Entry 5Z7G (X-ray diffraction, 2.30 A resolution); this record covers chains A and D of the 4 polymer chains in the assembly.

Chain A:
Name: Tax1-binding protein 1
Source organism: Homo sapiens
Reference sequence: Q86VP1 (TAXB1_HUMAN); residues 1-121 here = UniProt positions 1-121
Amino-acid sequence (121 residues; each row starts with the number of its first residue):
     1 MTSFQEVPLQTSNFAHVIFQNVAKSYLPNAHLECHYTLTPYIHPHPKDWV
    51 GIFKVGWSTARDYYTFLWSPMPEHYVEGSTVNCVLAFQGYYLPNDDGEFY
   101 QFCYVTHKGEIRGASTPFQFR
Unresolved in the structure: 1-11
Swiss-Prot annotation at these positions:
  - mutagenesis: A114 (A114Q: Complete loss of TBK1 and RB1CC1 binding)
Reported in the primary citation:
  - post-translational modification sites: S25 (citing earlier work)
  - contacts within the chain: S25-R121 (hydrogen bond)
  - mutagenesis - S25E: decreased binding to 5-azacytidine-induced protein 2 (chain D)

Chain D:
Name: 5-azacytidine-induced protein 2
Source organism: Homo sapiens
Reference sequence: Q9H6S1 (AZI2_HUMAN); residue numbers follow UniProt; this construct covers 33-75
Amino-acid sequence (43 residues; numbered 33 to 75; the number before each row is that of its first residue):
    33 ESVASHFALVTAYEDIKKRLKDSEKENSLLKKRIRFLEEKLIA
Reported in the primary citation:
  - mutagenesis - S37K, A44E: decreased localization
  - mutagenesis - S37K, A44E: abolished binding to TBK1

Chain A / chain D interface:
Pairs across the interface (20):
  F14(A) - V35(D)  hydrophobic
  F14(A) - A36(D)  hydrophobic
  F14(A) - F39(D)  hydrophobic
  K24(A) - R51(D)  hydrogen bond (backbone-side chain)
  V55(A) - L41(D)  hydrophobic
  V55(A) - A44(D)  hydrophobic
  G56(A) - L41(D)
  W57(A) - S37(D)  hydrogen bond (backbone-side chain)
  W57(A) - A40(D)  hydrophobic
  S58(A) - S37(D)
  T59(A) - E33(D)
  A60(A) - E33(D)  hydrogen bond (backbone-side chain)
  F99(A) - R51(D)
  Q101(A) - A40(D)
  I111(A) - A36(D)  hydrophobic
  A114(A) - A40(D)  hydrophobic
  P117(A) - A44(D)
  P117(A) - D47(D)
  P117(A) - I48(D)  hydrophobic
  P117(A) - R51(D)  hydrogen bond (backbone-side chain)
Also at the interface, not in a pair above, chain A (15 interface residues in all): S115, T116
Also at the interface, not in a pair above, chain D (12 interface residues in all): T43
From the paper, about this interface:
  - specific contacts: Q101(A)-A40(D)
  - interface residues, chain A: K24(A), I111(A), A114(A), P117(A)
  - interface residues, chain D: V35(D), R51(D)

In short:
Chain A and chain D form an interface of 15 and 12 residues respectively; the contacts include 4 hydrogen
bonds. Polar contacts include K24(A)-R51(D), W57(A)-S37(D) and A60(A)-E33(D). The paper describes a contact
between Q101(A) and A40(D). From the paper: S37K and A44E of chain D reduce localization; interface residues
K24(A), I111(A) and V35(D) among others.
Here chain A is Tax1-binding protein 1 and chain D is 5-azacytidine-induced protein 2, both from Homo sapiens.
Entry 5Z7G (Crystal structure of TAX1BP1 SKICH region in complex with NAP1) was determined by X-ray
diffraction together with 5Z7A and 5Z7L from the same study.
